Entry 5A8Y (X-ray diffraction, 1.90 A resolution); this record covers chain A.

# Chain A
Protein: Neutrophil elastase
From: Homo sapiens
Notes: EC 3.4.21.37
UniProtKB: P08246 (ELNE_HUMAN); the construct lacks a stretch of the UniProt sequence and is renumbered around it, so the offset changes along the chain: 16-36 = UniProt 30-50; 38-63 = UniProt 51-76; 64-90 = UniProt 80-106; 92-147 = UniProt 107-162; 5 more segments
Amino-acid sequence (218 residues; numbered 16 to 243 plus 6 insertion-coded residues; 16 numbers in that range are skipped by the numbering (no residue carries them; nothing is unmodelled there); the number before each row is that of its first residue; a row labelled like 63A-63C holds insertion residues (63A, then the next letters in order)):
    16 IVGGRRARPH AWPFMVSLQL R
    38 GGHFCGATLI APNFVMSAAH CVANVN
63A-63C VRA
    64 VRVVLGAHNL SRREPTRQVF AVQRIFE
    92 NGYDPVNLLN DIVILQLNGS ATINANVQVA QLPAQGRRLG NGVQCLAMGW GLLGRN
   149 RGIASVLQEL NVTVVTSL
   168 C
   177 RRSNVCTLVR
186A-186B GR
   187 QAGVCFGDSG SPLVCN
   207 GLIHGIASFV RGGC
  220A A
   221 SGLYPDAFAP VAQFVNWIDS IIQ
Disordered / not traced: 146-147
Disulfides: Cys42-Cys58, Cys136-Cys201, Cys168-Cys182, Cys191-Cys220
Covalent attachments: glycan linked to Asn109, Asn159
Ligand contacts: VBM (methyl {(7R)-6-cyano-7-(4-cyanophenyl)-5-methyl-4-[3-(trifluoromethyl)phenyl]-4,7-dihydro[1,2,4]triazolo[1,5-a]pyrimidin-2-yl}carbamate): His57, Tyr94, Asp95, Pro96, Leu99, Leu100, Asp102, Val190, Cys191, Phe192, Asp194, Ser195, Ala213, Ser214, Phe215, Val216, Arg217, Cys220, Ala227
Curated features (UniProtKB/Swiss-Prot):
  - active site (Charge relay system): His57, Asp102, Ser195
  - glycosylation (N-linked (GlcNAc...) asparagine): Asn72, Asn109, Asn159

# Overview
Ligands of chain A: compound VBM. From UniProt: 3 active-site residues.
Chain A is Neutrophil elastase (Homo sapiens); the structure, Crystal Structure of human neutrophil elastase
in complex with a dihydropyrimidone inhibitor, was determined by X-ray diffraction together with 5A8X and 5A8Z
from the same study.
